Entry 9M3P (X-ray diffraction, 2.01 A resolution); this record covers chain A.

Chain A:
Molecule: [Pyruvate dehydrogenase (acetyl-transferring)] kinase isozyme 1, mitochondrial
Source organism: Homo sapiens
Notes: EC 2.7.11.2
UniProtKB: Q15118 (PDK1_HUMAN); residues 41-423 here = UniProt positions 41-423
Amino-acid sequence (383 residues; each row starts with the number of its first residue):
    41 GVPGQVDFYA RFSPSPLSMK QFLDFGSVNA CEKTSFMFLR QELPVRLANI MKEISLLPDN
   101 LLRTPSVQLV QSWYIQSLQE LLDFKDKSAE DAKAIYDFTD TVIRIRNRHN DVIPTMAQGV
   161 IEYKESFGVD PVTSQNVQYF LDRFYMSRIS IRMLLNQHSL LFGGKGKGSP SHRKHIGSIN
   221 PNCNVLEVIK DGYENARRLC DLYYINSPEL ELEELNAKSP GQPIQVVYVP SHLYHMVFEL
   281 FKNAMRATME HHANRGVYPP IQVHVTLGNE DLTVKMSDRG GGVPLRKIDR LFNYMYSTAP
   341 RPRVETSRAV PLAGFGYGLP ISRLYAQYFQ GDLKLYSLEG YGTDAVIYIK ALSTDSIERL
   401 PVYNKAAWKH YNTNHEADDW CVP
Unresolved in the structure: 205-214
UniProt features mapped onto this chain:
  - binding site (ATP): Glu279 to Arg286, Asp318, Ser337, Thr338, Gly354 to Leu359
  - modified residue: Tyr136 (Phosphotyrosine), Tyr243 (Phosphotyrosine), Tyr244 (Phosphotyrosine), Thr338 (Phosphothreonine), Lys405 (N6-succinyllysine)

Summary:
UniProt lists 17 ATP-binding residues.
Chain A is [Pyruvate dehydrogenase (acetyl-transferring)] kinase isozyme 1, mitochondrial (Homo sapiens); the
structure, Crystal structure of human pyruvate dehydrogenase kinase isoform 1 in complex with ATP competitive
inhibitor 3, was determined by X-ray diffraction, deposited together with 9M3R, 9M3U and 9M3O.
